Entry 1KSP (X-ray diffraction, 2.30 A resolution); this record covers chains B and A.

== Chain B ==
Molecule: 3-nt DNA strand
Sequence (3 nucleotides; each row starts with the number of its first residue):
  1001 TTX
Modified positions: PST (thymidine-5'-thiophosphate) at position 1003

== Chain A ==
Molecule: Protein (DNA polymerase I-klenow fragment (e.c.2.7.7.7))
From: Escherichia coli
Notes: EC 2.7.7.7
UniProt: P00582 (DPO1_ECOLI); residue numbers follow UniProt; this construct covers 324-928
Chain sequence (605 residues; row label = number of the first residue in the row):
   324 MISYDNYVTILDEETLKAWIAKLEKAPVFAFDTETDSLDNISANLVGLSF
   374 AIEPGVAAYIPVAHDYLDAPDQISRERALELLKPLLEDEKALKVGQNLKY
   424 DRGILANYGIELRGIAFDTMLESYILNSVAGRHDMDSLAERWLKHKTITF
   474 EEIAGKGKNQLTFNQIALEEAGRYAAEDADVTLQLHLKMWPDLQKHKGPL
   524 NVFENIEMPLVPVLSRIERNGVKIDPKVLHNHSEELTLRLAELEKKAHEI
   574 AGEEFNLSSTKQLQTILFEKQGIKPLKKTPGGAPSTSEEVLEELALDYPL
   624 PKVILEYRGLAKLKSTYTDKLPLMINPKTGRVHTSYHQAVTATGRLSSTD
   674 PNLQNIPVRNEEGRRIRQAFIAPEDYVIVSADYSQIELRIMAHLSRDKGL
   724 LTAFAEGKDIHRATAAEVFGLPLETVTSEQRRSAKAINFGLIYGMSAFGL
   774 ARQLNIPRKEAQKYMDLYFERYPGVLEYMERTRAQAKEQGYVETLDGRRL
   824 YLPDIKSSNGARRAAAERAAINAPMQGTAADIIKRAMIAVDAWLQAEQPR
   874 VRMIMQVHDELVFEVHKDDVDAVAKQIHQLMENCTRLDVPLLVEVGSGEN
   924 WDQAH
Unresolved in the structure: 603-606
Sequence notes: engineered mutation Met324 (Val in P00582)
Ion coordination: Zn2+ site 1 near Asp882 (its only coordinating residue here); Zn2+ site 2: His901, Glu905

== Chain B / chain A interface ==
Residue-residue contacts - 24 pairs, chain B then chain A:
  DT1001(B) with Gln419(A), phosphate contact; Asn420(A), hydrogen bond to the base; Lys422(A), base contact; Met443(A), sugar contact; Arg455(A), salt bridge to the phosphate; His456(A), sugar contact; Asp457(A), sugar contact; His660(A), base contact
  DT1002(B) with Leu361(A), base contact; Gln419(A), hydrogen bond to the phosphate; Asn420(A), hydrogen bond to the sugar; Tyr423(A), base contact; Asp457(A), phosphate contact; Met458(A), hydrogen bond to the phosphate
  PST_1003(B) with Asp355(A), base contact; Thr356(A), sugar contact; Glu357(A), phosphate contact; Thr358(A), hydrogen bond to the phosphate; Leu361(A), base contact; Tyr423(A), sugar contact; Phe473(A), base contact; Phe486(A), phosphate contact; Tyr497(A), hydrogen bond to the phosphate; Asp501(A), base contact
Interface residues without a listed pair, chain A (21 interface residues in all): Ser360, Ser658

== In short ==
3 residues of chain B face 21 of chain A across their interface; the contacts include 6 hydrogen bonds and 1
salt bridge. Polar pairs include DT1001(B)-Asn420(A), DT1002(B)-Asn420(A) and DT1002(B)-Gln419(A). The Zn2+
site 2 is built by His901(A) and Glu905(A).
Chain B is a 3-nt DNA strand and chain A is Protein (DNA polymerase I-klenow fragment (e.c.2.7.7.7))
(Escherichia coli); the structure, DNA polymerase I Klenow fragment (E.C.2.7.7.7) mutant/DNA complex, was
determined by X-ray diffraction together with 1KFS and 1KRP from the same study.
